5DNN - chains A and J of the 10 polymer chains in the assembly; structure by X-ray diffraction, 2.80 A resolution.

Chain A:
Molecule: Histone H3.2
From: Xenopus laevis
UniProt: P84233 (H32_XENLA); residues 1-135 here correspond to UniProt positions 2-136 (UniProt number = residue number + 1)
Chain sequence (135 residues; row label = number of the first residue in the row):
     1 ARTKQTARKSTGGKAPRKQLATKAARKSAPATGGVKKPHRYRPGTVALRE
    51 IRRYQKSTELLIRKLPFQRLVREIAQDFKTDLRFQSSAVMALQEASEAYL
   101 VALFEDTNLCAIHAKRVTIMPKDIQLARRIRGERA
Disordered / not traced: 1-37, 135
Sequence notes: variant Ala102 (Gly103 in P84233)
Swiss-Prot annotation at these positions:
  - modified residue: Arg2 (Asymmetric dimethylarginine), Thr3 (Phosphothreonine), Lys4 (Allysine), Gln5 (5-glutamyl dopamine), Thr6 (Phosphothreonine), Arg8 (Citrulline), Lys9 (N6,N6,N6-trimethyllysine), Ser10 (ADP-ribosylserine), Thr11 (Phosphothreonine), Lys14 (N6-(2-hydroxyisobutyryl)lysine), Arg17 (Asymmetric dimethylarginine), Lys18 (N6-(2-hydroxyisobutyryl)lysine), Lys23 (N6-(2-hydroxyisobutyryl)lysine), Arg26 (Citrulline), Lys27 (N6,N6,N6-trimethyllysine), Ser28 (ADP-ribosylserine), Lys36 (N6,N6,N6-trimethyllysine), Lys37 (N6-methyllysine), Tyr41 (Phosphotyrosine), Lys56 (N6,N6,N6-trimethyllysine) and 8 more in UniProt
  - lipidation: Cys110 (S-palmitoyl cysteine)
Metal / ion sites: triethylphosphanuidylgold(1+) Au near His113 (its only coordinating residue here)
Ligand contacts:
  - triethylphosphanuidylgold(1+) (AUF), molecule 1: Leu109, Ile112, His113
  - triethylphosphanuidylgold(1+) (AUF), molecule 2: Lys122, Gln125, Leu126
From the paper describing this entry:
  - triethylphosphanuidylgold(1+) coordination: His113

Chain J:
Molecule: 145-nt DNA strand
Sequence (145 nucleotides; numbered -72 to 72; the number before each row is that of its first residue; numbers below 1 keep their minus sign (DA-72 is residue -72)):
   -72 ATCAATATCCACCTGCAGATACTACCAAAAGTGTATTTGGAAACTGCTCC
   -22 ATCAAAAGGCATGTTCAGCTGATTCAGCTGAACATGCCTTTTGATGGAGC
    28 AGTTTCCAAATACACTTTTGGTAGTATCTGCAGGTGGATATTGAT

Chain A / chain J interface:
Residue-residue contacts (27):
  His39(A) - DT-67(J)  sugar contact
  Arg40(A) - DA9(J)  hydrogen bond to the base
  Arg40(A) - DC10(J)  hydrogen bond to the sugar
  Tyr41(A) - DT-67(J)  phosphate contact
  Tyr41(A) - DA-66(J)  sugar contact
  Tyr41(A) - DA9(J)  sugar contact
  Tyr41(A) - DC10(J)  hydrogen bond to the phosphate
  Arg42(A) - DA9(J)  sugar contact
  Pro43(A) - DA8(J)  phosphate contact
  Pro43(A) - DA9(J)  phosphate contact
  Gly44(A) - DA8(J)  hydrogen bond to the phosphate
  Gly44(A) - DA9(J)  hydrogen bond to the phosphate
  Thr45(A) - DA9(J)  hydrogen bond to the phosphate
  Val46(A) - DA9(J)  hydrogen bond to the phosphate
  Val46(A) - DC10(J)  phosphate contact
  Ala47(A) - DA9(J)  hydrogen bond to the phosphate
  Arg49(A) - DA-66(J)  phosphate contact
  Arg49(A) - DT-65(J)  phosphate contact
  Arg63(A) - DT17(J)  hydrogen bond to the phosphate
  Arg63(A) - DT18(J)  salt bridge to the phosphate
  Lys64(A) - DT18(J)  hydrogen bond to the phosphate
  Leu65(A) - DT17(J)  phosphate contact
  Leu65(A) - DT18(J)  hydrogen bond to the phosphate
  Pro66(A) - DT17(J)  phosphate contact
  Arg69(A) - DT17(J)  salt bridge to the phosphate
  Arg83(A) - DA25(J)  sugar contact
  Arg83(A) - DG26(J)  sugar contact
Interface residues without a listed pair, chain A (19 interface residues in all): Asp81, Lys115, Thr118
Interface residues without a listed pair, chain J (14 interface residues in all): DA-68, DG-2, DA-1, DG7

In short:
19 residues of chain A and 14 residues of chain J are in contact; the contacts include 11 hydrogen bonds and 2
salt bridges. Polar pairs include Arg40(A)-DA9(J), Arg40(A)-DC10(J) and Tyr41(A)-DC10(J). Chain A binds
triethylphosphanuidylgold(1+). From the paper: triethylphosphanuidylgold(1+) coordination by His113(A).
Chain A is Histone H3.2 (Xenopus laevis) and chain J is a 145-nt DNA strand; the structure, Nucleosome core
particle containing adducts of gold(I)-triethylphosphane and ruthenium(II)-toluene PTA complexes, was
determined by X-ray diffraction, deposited together with 5DNM.
